Entry 1ATL (X-ray diffraction, 1.80 A resolution); this record covers chain A.

[Chain A]
Molecule: Snake venom metalloproteinase atrolysin-D
Organism: Crotalus atrox
Notes: EC 3.4.24.42
UniProtKB: P15167 (VM1AD_CROAT); residues 1-202 here correspond to UniProt positions 192-393 (UniProt number = residue number + 191)
Chain sequence (202 residues; each row starts with the number of its first residue):
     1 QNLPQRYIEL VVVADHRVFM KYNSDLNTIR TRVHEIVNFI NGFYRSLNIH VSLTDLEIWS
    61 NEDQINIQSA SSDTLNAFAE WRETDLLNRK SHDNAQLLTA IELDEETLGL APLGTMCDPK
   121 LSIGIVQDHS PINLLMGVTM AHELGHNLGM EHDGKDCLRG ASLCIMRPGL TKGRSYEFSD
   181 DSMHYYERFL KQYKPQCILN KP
Disordered / not traced: 1-2
Disulfide bonds: Cys-117/Cys-197, Cys-157/Cys-164
Ion coordination: Ca2+: Glu-9, Asp-93, Cys-197, Asn-200; Zn2+: His-142, His-146, His-152 (together with 0QI)
Small-molecule neighbours: 0QI (O-methyl-N-[(2S)-4-methyl-2-(sulfanylmethyl)pentanoyl]-L-tyrosine): Glu-105, Glu-106, Thr-107, Leu-108, Gly-109, Thr-139, His-142, Glu-143, His-146, His-152, Cys-164, Ile-165, Arg-167, Pro-168, Gly-169, Leu-170
Curated features (UniProtKB/Swiss-Prot):
  - active site: Glu-143
  - binding site (Ca(2+)): Glu-9, Asp-93, Cys-197, Asn-200
  - binding site (Zn(2+)): His-142, His-146, His-152

[Summary]
Bound to chain A: compound 0QI. Glu-9, Asp-93, Cys-197 and Asn-200 coordinate Ca2+. His-142, His-146 and
His-152 form the Zn2+ site. Curated annotation (UniProt) lists active-site residue Glu-143, 4 Ca2+-binding
residues and 3 Zn2+-binding residues.
Chain A is Snake venom metalloproteinase atrolysin-D (Crotalus atrox); the structure, Structural interaction
of natural and synthetic inhibitors with the VENOM METALLOPROTEINASE, ATROLYSIN C (FORM-D), was determined by
X-ray diffraction, deposited together with 1HTD.
